PDB entry 1NRQ | X-ray diffraction, 3.50 A resolution | chains L and H of the 3 polymer chains in the assembly

Chain L:
Molecule: Alpha-thrombin (small subunit)
Organism: Homo sapiens
Notes: EC 3.4.21.5
UniProt: P00734 (THRB_HUMAN); the construct lacks a stretch of the UniProt sequence, so the offset changes along the chain: -6 to 0 = UniProt 328-334; 1-14 = UniProt 336-349; 15-20 = UniProt 358-363
Sequence (36 residues; numbered -6 to 20 plus 9 insertion-coded residues; the number before each row is that of its first residue; a row labelled like 14A-14H holds insertion residues (14A, then the next letters in order); numbers below 1 keep their minus sign (Thr-6 is residue -6)):
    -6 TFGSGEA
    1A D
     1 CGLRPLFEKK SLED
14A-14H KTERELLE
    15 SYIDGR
Unresolved in the structure: -6 to 0, 15-20
UniProt features mapped onto this chain:
  - site: Arg20 (Cleavage)

Chain H:
Molecule: Alpha-thrombin (large subunit)
Organism: Homo sapiens
Notes: EC 3.4.21.5
UniProt: P00734 (THRB_HUMAN); the construct lacks a stretch of the UniProt sequence and is renumbered around it, so the offset changes along the chain: 16-36 = UniProt 364-384; 37-60 = UniProt 386-409; 61-77 = UniProt 419-435; 78-97 = UniProt 437-456; 7 more segments
Sequence (259 residues; each row starts with the number of its first residue; note: 4 numbers in that range are skipped by the numbering (no residue carries them; nothing is unmodelled there); a row labelled like 60A-60I holds insertion residues (60A, then the next letters in order)):
    16 IVEGSDAEIG MSPWQVMLFR K
   36A S
    37 PQELLCGASL ISDRWVLTAA HCLL
60A-60I YPPWDKNFT
    61 ENDLLVRIGK HSRTRYE
   77A R
    78 NIEKISMLEK IYIHPRYNWR
   97A E
    98 NLDRDIALMK LKKPVAFSDY IHPVCLPDRE TA
129A-129C ASL
   130 LQAGYKGRVT GWGNLKE
146A-146H TWTANVGK
   150 GQPSVLQVVN LPIVERPVCK DSTRIRITDN MFCAG
  184A Y
   185 KP
186A-186D DEGK
   187 RGDACEGDSG GPFVMKSP
204A-204B FN
   205 NRWYQMGIVS WGE
   219 GCD
  221A R
   222 DGKYGFYTHV FRLKKWIQKV IDQFGE
Unresolved in the structure: 146A-146H, 239-247
Disulfides: Cys42-Cys58, Cys168-Cys182, Cys191-Cys220
UniProt features mapped onto this chain:
  - region: Ala183 to Val200 (High affinity receptor-binding region which is also known as the TP508 peptide)
  - active site (Charge relay system): His57, Asp102, Ser195
  - glycosylation: Asn60G (N-linked (GlcNAc...) (complex) asparagine)

How chain L and chain H interact:
Contacting residue pairs (33; chain L residue first):
  Cys1(L) with Cys122(H), disulfide; Arg206(H)
  Asp1A(L) with His119(H), salt bridge; Arg206(H)
  Gly2(L) with Pro120(H); Cys122(H), hydrogen bond (backbone-side chain); Trp207(H)
  Leu3(L) with His119(H); Arg206(H)
  Arg4(L) with Trp29(H); Trp207(H)
  Pro5(L) with His119(H)
  Leu6(L) with Ile24(H); Gly25(H); Asp116(H)
  Phe7(L) with Glu23(H); Ile24(H); Gly25(H); Met26(H)
  Glu8(L) with Lys202(H), salt bridge; Trp207(H), hydrogen bond
  Lys9(L) with His119(H)
  Asp14(L) with Glu23(H); Met26(H)
  Lys14A(L) with Glu23(H)
  Thr14B(L) with Asn159(H)
  Glu14C(L) with Lys202(H), salt bridge
  Glu14E(L) with Lys135(H), salt bridge; Asn159(H); Tyr184A(H), hydrogen bond
  Leu14F(L) with Lys135(H); Gly136(H); Trp207(H), hydrophobic
Interface residues without a listed pair, chain H (21 interface residues in all): Pro28, Tyr117, Val121, Arg137, Asn205
Inter-chain disulfides: Cys1(L)-Cys122(H)

In short:
16 residues of chain L face 21 of chain H across their interface, with 1 disulfide bond, 3 hydrogen bonds and
4 salt bridges. Among the polar pairs are Asp1A(L)-His119(H), Glu8(L)-Lys202(H) and Glu14E(L)-Lys135(H).
UniProt lists 3 active-site residues on chain H.
Here chain L is Alpha-thrombin (small subunit) and chain H is Alpha-thrombin (large subunit), both from Homo
sapiens. Entry 1NRQ (Crystallographic structures of thrombin complexed with thrombin receptor peptides:
existence of expected and novel binding modes) was determined by X-ray diffraction, deposited together with
1NRN, 1NRO, 1NRP, 1NRR and 1NRS.
